5JJ0 - chains A and B of the 4 polymer chains in the assembly; structure by X-ray diffraction, 1.72 A resolution.

Chain A (and B):
Name: Histone-lysine N-methyltransferase EHMT2
Source organism: Homo sapiens
Notes: EC 2.1.1.-, 2.1.1.43; fragment: SET domain of Histone-lysine N-methyltransferase EHMT2 G9a; chain B of this document is another copy of the same molecule, construct and numbering; everything in this record applies to it too
Reference sequence: Q96KQ7 (EHMT2_HUMAN), isoform Q96KQ7-2; residues 916-1189 here correspond to UniProt positions 882-1155 (UniProt number = residue number - 34)
Amino-acid sequence (274 residues; each row starts with the number of its first residue):
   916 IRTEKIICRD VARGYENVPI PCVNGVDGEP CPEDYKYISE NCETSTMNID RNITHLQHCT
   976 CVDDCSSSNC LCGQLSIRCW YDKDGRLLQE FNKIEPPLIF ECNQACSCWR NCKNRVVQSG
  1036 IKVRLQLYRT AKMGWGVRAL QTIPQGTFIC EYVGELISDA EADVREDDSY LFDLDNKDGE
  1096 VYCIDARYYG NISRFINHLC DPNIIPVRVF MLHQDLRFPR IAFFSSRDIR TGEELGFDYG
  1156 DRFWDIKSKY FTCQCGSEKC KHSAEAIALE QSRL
Disordered / not traced: 1189 (chain B: 916-918, 1091-1094)
Bound ions: Zn2+ site 1: Cys974, Cys987, Cys1017, Cys1021; Zn2+ site 2: Cys974, Cys976, Cys980, Cys985; Zn2+ site 3: Cys980, Cys1017, Cys1023, Cys1027; Zn2+ site 4: Cys1115, Cys1168, Cys1170, Cys1175
Ligand contacts: S-adenosylmethionine (SAM): Met1048, Gly1049, Trp1050, Ser1084, Tyr1085, Arg1109, Phe1110, Ile1111, Asn1112, His1113, Tyr1154, Phe1158, Trp1159, Lys1162, Phe1166, Thr1167, Cys1168, Gln1169, Cys1170
Swiss-Prot annotation at these positions:
  - binding site (Zn(2+)): Cys1021

Interface between chain A and chain B:
Pairs across the interface (56):
  Arg924(A) - Trp1024(B)
  Asp925(A) - Trp1024(B)
  Arg928(A) - Cys1021(B)  hydrogen bond (side chain-backbone)
  Arg928(A) - Ser1022(B)
  Arg928(A) - Cys1023(B)  hydrogen bond (side chain-backbone)
  Arg928(A) - Trp1024(B)
  Arg928(A) - Arg1025(B)  hydrogen bond (backbone-backbone)
  Gly929(A) - Trp1024(B)
  Gly929(A) - Arg1025(B)
  Tyr930(A) - Asn1018(B)  hydrogen bond (side chain-backbone)
  Tyr930(A) - Gln1019(B)  hydrogen bond (side chain-backbone)
  Tyr930(A) - Arg1025(B)
  Tyr930(A) - Arg1030(B)  hydrogen bond
  Lys951(A) - Gln1019(B)
  Lys951(A) - Ala1020(B)  hydrogen bond (side chain-backbone)
  Lys951(A) - Cys1021(B)  hydrogen bond (side chain-backbone)
  Lys951(A) - Ser1022(B)
  Cys957(A) - Ile968(B)  hydrophobic
  Glu958(A) - Arg966(B)
  Glu958(A) - Asn967(B)
  Glu958(A) - Ile968(B)  hydrogen bond (backbone-backbone)
  Thr959(A) - Asn967(B)  hydrogen bond (backbone-side chain)
  Thr959(A) - Ile968(B)
  Ser960(A) - Asn967(B)
  Asn963(A) - Asn963(B)  hydrogen bond
  Arg966(A) - Glu958(B)
  Arg966(A) - Arg966(B)
  Asn967(A) - Glu958(B)
  Asn967(A) - Thr959(B)  hydrogen bond (side chain-backbone)
  Asn967(A) - Ser960(B)
  Ile968(A) - Cys957(B)  hydrophobic
  Ile968(A) - Glu958(B)  hydrogen bond (backbone-backbone)
  Ile968(A) - Thr959(B)
  Ile968(A) - Tyr1104(B)
  Thr969(A) - Tyr1104(B)
  Asn1018(A) - Tyr930(B)  hydrogen bond (backbone-side chain)
  Gln1019(A) - Tyr930(B)
  Gln1019(A) - Lys951(B)
  Gln1019(A) - Ile953(B)
  Gln1019(A) - Ser954(B)
  Gln1019(A) - Glu955(B)  hydrogen bond (side chain-backbone)
  Ala1020(A) - Lys951(B)
  Cys1021(A) - Arg928(B)  hydrogen bond (backbone-side chain)
  Cys1021(A) - Lys951(B)  hydrogen bond (backbone-side chain)
  Ser1022(A) - Arg928(B)  hydrogen bond (backbone-side chain)
  Ser1022(A) - Lys951(B)
  Cys1023(A) - Arg928(B)  hydrogen bond (backbone-side chain)
  Trp1024(A) - Arg924(B)
  Trp1024(A) - Asp925(B)
  Trp1024(A) - Arg928(B)
  Trp1024(A) - Gly929(B)
  Arg1025(A) - Arg928(B)  hydrogen bond (backbone-backbone)
  Arg1025(A) - Gly929(B)
  Arg1030(A) - Tyr930(B)  hydrogen bond
  Tyr1104(A) - Ile968(B)
  Tyr1104(A) - Thr969(B)
Other interface residues (no listed pair), chain A (26 interface residues in all): Ile953

Overview:
The interface between chain A and chain B involves 26 residues on one side and 28 on the other, with 21
hydrogen bonds. Polar pairs include Arg928(A)-Cys1021(B), Arg928(A)-Cys1023(B) and Tyr930(A)-Asn1018(B).
Ligands of chain A: S-adenosylmethionine. Curated annotation (UniProt) lists Zn2+-binding residue Cys1021(A)
on chain A.
Chain A and chain B are both Histone-lysine N-methyltransferase EHMT2 (Homo sapiens); the structure, Structure
of G9a SET-domain with Histone H3K9M peptide and excess SAH, was determined by X-ray diffraction (same
publication as 5JIY, 5JHN and 5JIN).
